Entry 8W92 (X-ray diffraction, 2.12 A resolution); this record covers chain A.

== Chain A ==
Name: Ferritin heavy chain
From: Homo sapiens
Notes: EC 1.16.3.1
Reference sequence: P02794 (FRIH_HUMAN); residues 0-182 here correspond to UniProt positions 1-183 (UniProt number = residue number + 1)
Amino-acid sequence (183 residues; each row starts with the number of its first residue; numbering starts at 0):
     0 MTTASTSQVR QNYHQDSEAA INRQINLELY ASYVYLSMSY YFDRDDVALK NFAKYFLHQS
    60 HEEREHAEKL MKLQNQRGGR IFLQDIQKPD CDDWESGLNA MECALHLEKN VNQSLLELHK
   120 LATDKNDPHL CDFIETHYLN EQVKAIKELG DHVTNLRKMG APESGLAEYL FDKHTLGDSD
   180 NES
Unresolved in the structure: 0-4, 177-182
Differences from the reference sequence: conflict Q86 (Lys87 in P02794)
Bound ions: Fe ion site 1: E27, E62, H65; Fe ion site 2 near E62 (its only coordinating residue here); Fe ion site 3: D84, Q86; Ca2+: D131, E134
Swiss-Prot annotation at these positions:
  - binding site (Fe cation): E27, E62, H65, E107, Q141
  - site: R22 (Essential for association with cargo receptor NCOA4)
  - modified residue: M0 (N-acetylmethionine), T1 (N-acetylthreonine), S178 (Phosphoserine), S182 (Phosphoserine)

== Overview ==
The Fe ion site 1 is built by E27, E62 and H65. D84 and Q86 coordinate Fe ion site 3. UniProt lists 5 Fe
cation-binding residues.
Chain A is Ferritin heavy chain (Homo sapiens); the structure, human H ferritin with 2 Fe(II)/subunit loading,
was determined by X-ray diffraction (same publication as 8W91, 8W93, 8W94, 8W95 and 8WB3).
